Entry 3GCS (X-ray diffraction, 2.10 A resolution); this record covers chain A.

[Chain A]
Molecule: Mitogen-activated protein kinase 14
Source organism: Homo sapiens
Notes: EC 2.7.11.24
UniProtKB: Q16539 (MK14_HUMAN); numbering as in UniProt (aligned over 2-360)
Chain sequence (360 residues; each row starts with the number of its first residue):
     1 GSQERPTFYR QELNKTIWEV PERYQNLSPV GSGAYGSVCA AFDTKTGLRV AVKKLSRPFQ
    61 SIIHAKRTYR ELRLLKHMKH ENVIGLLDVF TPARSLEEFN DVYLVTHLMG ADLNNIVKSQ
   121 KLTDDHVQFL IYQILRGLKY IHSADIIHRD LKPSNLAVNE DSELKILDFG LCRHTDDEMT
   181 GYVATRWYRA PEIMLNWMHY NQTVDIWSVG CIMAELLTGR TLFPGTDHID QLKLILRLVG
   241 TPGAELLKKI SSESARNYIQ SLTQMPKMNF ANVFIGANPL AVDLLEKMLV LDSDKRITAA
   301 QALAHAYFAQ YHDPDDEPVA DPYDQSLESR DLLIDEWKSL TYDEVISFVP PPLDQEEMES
Unresolved in the structure: 1-4, 32-34, 171-184, 353-360
Differences from the reference sequence: expression tag (1); engineered mutation Ser119 (Cys in Q16539), Ser162 (Cys in Q16539), Cys172 (Ala in Q16539), Leu327 (Phe in Q16539)
Residues lining bound ligands: Sorafenib (BAX; 4-{4-[({[4-chloro-3-(trifluoromethyl)phenyl]amino}carbonyl)amino]phenoxy}-N-methylpyridine-2-carboxamide): Val30, Val38, Ala51, Lys53, Arg70, Glu71, Leu74, Leu75, Met78, Val83, Ile84, Leu104, Thr106, His107, Leu108, Met109, Gly110, Ile141, Ile146, His148, Ile166, Leu167, Asp168, Phe169
UniProt features mapped onto this chain:
  - motif: Thr180 to Tyr182 (TXY)
  - active site: Asp168 (Proton acceptor)
  - binding site (ATP): Val30 to Val38, Lys53
  - modified residue: Ser2 (N-acetylserine), Thr16 (Phosphothreonine), Lys53 (N6-acetyllysine), Lys152 (N6-acetyllysine), Thr180 (Phosphothreonine), Tyr182 (Phosphotyrosine), Thr263 (Phosphothreonine), Tyr323 (Phosphotyrosine)
  - natural variant: Ala51 (A51V: In a gastric adenocarcinoma sample), Pro322 (P322R: In a lung adenocarcinoma sample)
  - mutagenesis: Ala34 (A34V: Lowered kinase activity), Lys53 (K53R: Loss of kinase activity), Lys54 (K54R: Impairs MAP2K6/MKK6-dependent autophosphorylation), Tyr69 (Y69H: Lowered kinase activity), Asp168 (D168A: Loss of kinase activity), Thr175 (T175A: No effect on either the kinase activity or tyrosine phosphorylation), Asp176 (D176A: Emulation of the active state. Increase in activity; when associated with S-327 or L-327), Asp177 (D177A: Loss of kinase activity), Thr180 (T180E: Loss of kinase activity), Tyr182 (Y182F: Loss of kinase activity), Ala320 (A320T: Lowered kinase activity), Trp337 (W337R: Loss of kinase activity)

[In short]
Ligands of chain A: Sorafenib. From UniProt: active-site residue Asp168, 10 ATP-binding residues and 12
mutagenesis sites.
Chain A is Mitogen-activated protein kinase 14 (Homo sapiens); the structure, Human P38 MAP kinase in complex
with Sorafenib, was determined by X-ray diffraction, deposited together with 3GCP, 3GCQ, 3GCU and 3GCV.
